1H8E - chains H and I of the 9 polymer chains in the assembly; structure by X-ray diffraction, 2.00 A resolution.

== Chain H ==
Name: Bovine mitochondrial F1-atpase
Organism: Bos taurus
Notes: EC 3.6.1.34
UniProt: P05630 (ATPD_BOVIN); residues 1-146 here correspond to UniProt positions 23-168 (UniProt number = residue number + 22)
Amino-acid sequence (146 residues; numbered 1 to 146; the number before each row is that of its first residue):
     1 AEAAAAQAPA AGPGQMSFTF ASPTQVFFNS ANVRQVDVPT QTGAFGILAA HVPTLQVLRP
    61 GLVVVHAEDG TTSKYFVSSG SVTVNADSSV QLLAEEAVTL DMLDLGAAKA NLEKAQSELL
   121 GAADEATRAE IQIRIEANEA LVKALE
Not modelled in the structure: 1-14, 104-146

== Chain I ==
Name: Bovine mitochondrial F1-atpase
Organism: Bos taurus
Notes: EC 3.6.1.34
UniProt: P05632 (ATPE_BOVIN); residue numbers follow UniProt; this construct covers 1-50
Amino-acid sequence (50 residues; each row starts with the number of its first residue):
     1 VAYWRQAGLS YIRYSQICAK AVRDALKTEF KANAMKTSGS TIKIVKVKKE
Not modelled in the structure: 26-36, 48-50

== How chain H and chain I interact ==
Pairs across the interface - 26 pairs, chain H then chain I:
  Thr24(H) with Thr37(I)
  Gln41(H) with Tyr14(I)
  Val57(H) with Tyr11(I), hydrophobic
  Leu58(H) with Tyr11(I), hydrogen bond (backbone-side chain)
  Arg59(H) with Tyr14(I)
  Pro60(H) with Tyr14(I); Cys18(I), hydrophobic
  Phe76(H) with Val22(I), hydrophobic
  Ser78(H) with Ser15(I); Cys18(I); Ala19(I), hydrogen bond (side chain-backbone); Val22(I)
  Ser79(H) with Tyr11(I); Ser15(I), hydrogen bond; Cys18(I); Ala19(I)
  Gly80(H) with Tyr11(I), hydrogen bond (backbone-side chain)
  Glu95(H) with Ser15(I), hydrogen bond; Gln16(I); Ala19(I)
  Glu96(H) with Ala19(I); Val22(I); Arg23(I), salt bridge
  Val98(H) with Val22(I), hydrophobic
  Leu103(H) with Val22(I); Ala25(I), hydrophobic
Also at the interface, not in a pair above, chain H (16 interface residues in all): Val77, Met102
Also at the interface, not in a pair above, chain I (11 interface residues in all): Ile12

== Summary ==
The interface between chain H and chain I involves 16 residues on one side and 11 on the other; the contacts
include 5 hydrogen bonds and 1 salt bridge. Among the polar pairs are Glu96(H)-Arg23(I), Leu58(H)-Tyr11(I) and
Ser78(H)-Ala19(I).
Chain H is Bovine mitochondrial F1-atpase and chain I is Bovine mitochondrial F1-atpase, both from Bos taurus;
the structure, (ADP.AlF4)2(ADP.SO4) bovine F1-ATPase (all three catalytic sites occupied), was determined by
X-ray diffraction.
